9DZM - chains B and F of the 6 polymer chains in the assembly; structure by X-ray diffraction, 2.54 A resolution.

# Chain B
Molecule: 22-nt DNA strand
Sequence (22 nucleotides; each row starts with the number of its first residue):
   201 TCCTCATGCA TATGCATGAG GA

# Chain F
Name: POU domain, class 2, transcription factor 2
Organism: Homo sapiens
UniProtKB: P09086 (PO2F2_HUMAN); residues 195-357 here = UniProt positions 195-357
Sequence (167 residues; each row starts with the number of its first residue):
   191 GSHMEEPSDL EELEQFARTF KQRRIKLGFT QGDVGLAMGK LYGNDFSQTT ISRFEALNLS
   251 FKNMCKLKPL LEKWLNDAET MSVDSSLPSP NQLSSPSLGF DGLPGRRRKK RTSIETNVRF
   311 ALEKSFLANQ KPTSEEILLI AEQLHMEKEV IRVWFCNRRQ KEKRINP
Unresolved in the structure: 191-299
Construct notes: expression tag (191-194)
Swiss-Prot annotation at these positions:
  - DNA-binding region: Arg297 to Asn356 (Homeobox)
  - mutagenesis: Val340 to Arg342 (Suppresses DNA-binding ability)

# Chain B / chain F interface
Residue-residue contacts (13):
  DG214(B) with Lys351(F), salt bridge to the phosphate
  DC215(B) with Arg301(F), base contact; Thr302(F), hydrogen bond to the phosphate; Ser303(F), phosphate contact; Ile304(F), hydrogen bond to the phosphate; Asn347(F), base contact
  DA216(B) with Lys300(F), sugar contact; Arg301(F), hydrogen bond to the sugar; Thr302(F), hydrogen bond to the phosphate; Val343(F), base contact; Asn347(F), hydrogen bond to the base; Gln350(F), base contact
  DT217(B) with Val343(F), base contact
Other interface residues (no listed pair), chain F (11 interface residues in all): Val340, Trp344

# Summary
4 residues of chain B and 11 residues of chain F are in contact; the contacts include 5 hydrogen bonds and 1
salt bridge. Polar contacts include DA216(B)-Asn347(F), DA216(B)-Arg301(F) and DC215(B)-Thr302(F). From
UniProt: a DNA-binding region and 3 mutagenesis sites on chain F.
Chain B is a 22-nt DNA strand and chain F is POU domain, class 2, transcription factor 2 (Homo sapiens); the
structure, Dimeric human OCT2 (POU2F2) POU domain bound to palindromic MORE DNA, was determined by X-ray
diffraction.
